PDB entry 9NJK | electron microscopy, 3.37 A resolution | chains D and E of the 6 polymer chains in the assembly

# Chain D (and E)
Protein: DNA repair protein RAD51
Organism: Saccharomyces cerevisiae
Notes: chain E of this document is another copy of the same molecule, construct and numbering; everything in this record applies to it too
UniProt: P25454 (RAD51_YEAST); residues 1-400 here = UniProt positions 1-400
Chain sequence (400 residues; numbered 1 to 400; the number before each row is that of its first residue):
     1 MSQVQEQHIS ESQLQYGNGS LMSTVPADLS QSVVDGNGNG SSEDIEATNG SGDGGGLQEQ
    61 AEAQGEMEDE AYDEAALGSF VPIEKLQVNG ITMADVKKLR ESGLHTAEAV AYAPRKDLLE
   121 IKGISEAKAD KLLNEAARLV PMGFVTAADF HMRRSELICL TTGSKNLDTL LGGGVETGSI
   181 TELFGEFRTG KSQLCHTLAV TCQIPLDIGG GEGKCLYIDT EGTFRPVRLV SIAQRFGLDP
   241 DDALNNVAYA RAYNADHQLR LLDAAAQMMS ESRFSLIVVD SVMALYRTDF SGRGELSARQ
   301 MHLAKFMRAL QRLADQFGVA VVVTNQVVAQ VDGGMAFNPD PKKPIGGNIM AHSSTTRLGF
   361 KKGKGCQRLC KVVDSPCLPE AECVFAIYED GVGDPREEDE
Unresolved in the structure: 1-79, 291-294, 328-345 (chain E: 1-80, 289, 291-295, 328-345)
Swiss-Prot annotation at these positions:
  - binding site (ATP): G185 to S192
Residues lining bound ligands:
  - ADP (adenosine-5'-diphosphate), molecule 1: E186, F187, R188, T189, G190, K191, S192, Q193, R228, Q326, R368, I387, Y388, E389
  - ADP, molecule 2: D374, S375, L378, E380
What the authors report for this chain:
  - self-association interface (contacts with another copy of this molecule); pairs are residue here / residue on that copy: F224-F150 (pi stacking), L261-F144 (hydrophobic contact), A264-F144 (hydrophobic contact), F144
  - contacts within the chain: F224-Y249 (pi stacking), F224-P226 (pi stacking)

# How chain D and chain E interact
Pairs across the interface - 30 pairs, chain D then chain E:
  F187(D) - N348(E)
  R188(D) - S354(E)
  R188(D) - D374(E)  salt bridge
  Q193(D) - P376(E)
  L216(D) - F144(E)  hydrophobic
  T223(D) - P376(E)
  F224(D) - F150(E)
  R225(D) - R154(E)
  R225(D) - P376(E)
  R225(D) - C377(E)
  P226(D) - F150(E)  hydrophobic
  P226(D) - H151(E)
  V227(D) - H151(E)
  R228(D) - C377(E)  hydrogen bond (side chain-backbone)
  L244(D) - T146(E)
  L244(D) - A147(E)
  L244(D) - A148(E)  hydrophobic
  N245(D) - T146(E)  hydrogen bond (backbone-side chain)
  N245(D) - A148(E)
  V247(D) - T146(E)
  V247(D) - A147(E)  hydrogen bond (backbone-backbone)
  Y249(D) - V145(E)  hydrogen bond (backbone-backbone)
  Y249(D) - F150(E)  hydrophobic
  A250(D) - F144(E)  hydrophobic
  Y253(D) - Y112(E)  hydrogen bond
  N254(D) - Y112(E)  hydrogen bond (side chain-backbone)
  H257(D) - M142(E)
  L261(D) - F144(E)  hydrophobic
  A265(D) - F144(E)  hydrophobic
  E295(D) - K116(E)  salt bridge
Other interface residues (no listed pair), chain D (24 interface residues in all): A248, R260, M268
Other interface residues (no listed pair), chain E (20 interface residues in all): A113, P114, H352, T355

# Summary
24 residues of chain D and 20 residues of chain E are in contact; the contacts include 6 hydrogen bonds and 2
salt bridges. Polar pairs include R188(D)-D374(E), E295(D)-K116(E) and R228(D)-C377(E). The paper reports a
self-association interface involving F144(D), F224(D) and L261(D) among others; contacts within the chain
involving F224(D), Y249(D) and P226(D).
Chain D and chain E are both DNA repair protein RAD51 (Saccharomyces cerevisiae); the structure, The Cryo-EM
structure of the yeast Rad51-ssDNA nucleoprotein filament ADP bound state, was determined by electron
microscopy, deposited together with 9NJR.
